Entry 8QE9 (electron microscopy, 3.90 A resolution); this record covers chains 2A and 2Q of the 64 polymer chains in the assembly.

# Chain 2A (and 2Q)
Protein: Helix-turn-helix XRE family protein
From: Staphylococcus aureus
Notes: chain 2Q of this document is another copy of the same molecule, construct and numbering; everything in this record applies to it too
UniProt: A0FIL5 (A0FIL5_STAAU); residue numbers follow UniProt; this construct covers 2-224
Sequence (233 residues; numbered 0 to 232; the number before each row is that of its first residue; numbering starts at 0):
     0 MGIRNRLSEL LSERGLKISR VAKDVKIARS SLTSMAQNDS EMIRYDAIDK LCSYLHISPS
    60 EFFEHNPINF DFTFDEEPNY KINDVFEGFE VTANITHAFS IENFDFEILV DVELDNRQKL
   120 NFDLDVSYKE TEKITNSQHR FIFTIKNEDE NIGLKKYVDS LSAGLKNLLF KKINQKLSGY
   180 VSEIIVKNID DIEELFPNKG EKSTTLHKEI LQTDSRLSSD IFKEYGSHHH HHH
Disordered / not traced: 0-1, 224-232
Construct notes: initiating methionine (0); expression tag (1, 225-232)
From the paper describing this entry:
  - mutagenesis - E89A/V90A/T91A: unchanged binding to DUF1071 domain-containing protein
  - mutagenesis - F195A/P196A/N197A/K198A/G199A/E200A: abolished binding to DUF1071 domain-containing protein

# Interface between chain 2A and chain 2Q
Contacting residue pairs (7; chain 2A residue first):
  Lys16(2A) - Glu106(2Q)
  Ser18(2A) - Leu108(2Q)
  Arg19(2A) - Leu108(2Q)
  Arg19(2A) - Asn120(2Q)  hydrogen bond (side chain-backbone)
  Lys22(2A) - Thr72(2Q)
  Arg28(2A) - Glu75(2Q)
  Arg28(2A) - Glu76(2Q)  salt bridge
Also at the interface, not in a pair above, chain 2A (6 interface residues in all): Asp23
Also at the interface, not in a pair above, chain 2Q (10 interface residues in all): Asp74, Asp110, Lys118, Asp122

# In short
6 residues of chain 2A face 10 of chain 2Q across their interface, with 1 hydrogen bond and 1 salt bridge.
Polar pairs include Arg28(2A)-Glu76(2Q) and Arg19(2A)-Asn120(2Q). The paper reports that
F195A/P196A/N197A/K198A/G199A/E200A of chain 2A abolish binding to DUF1071 domain-containing protein;
E89A/V90A/T91A of chain 2A leave binding to DUF1071 domain-containing protein unchanged.
Chain 2A and chain 2Q are both Helix-turn-helix XRE family protein (Staphylococcus aureus); the structure,
Complex between the 80a-Sak SSAP and the SaPI2 Stl master regulator, was determined by electron microscopy
(same publication as 8Q86, 8RC5 and 8PQ8).
